PDB entry 2RCR | X-ray diffraction, 3.10 A resolution | chains M and H of the 3 polymer chains in the assembly

# Chain M
Name: Photosynthetic reaction center (M subunit)
From: Rhodobacter sphaeroides
UniProt: P02953 (RCEM_RHOSH); the construct lacks a stretch of the UniProt sequence, so the offset changes along the chain: 1-29 = UniProt 1-29; 30-105 = UniProt 31-106; 106-305 = UniProt 108-307
Sequence (307 residues; each row starts with the number of its first residue):
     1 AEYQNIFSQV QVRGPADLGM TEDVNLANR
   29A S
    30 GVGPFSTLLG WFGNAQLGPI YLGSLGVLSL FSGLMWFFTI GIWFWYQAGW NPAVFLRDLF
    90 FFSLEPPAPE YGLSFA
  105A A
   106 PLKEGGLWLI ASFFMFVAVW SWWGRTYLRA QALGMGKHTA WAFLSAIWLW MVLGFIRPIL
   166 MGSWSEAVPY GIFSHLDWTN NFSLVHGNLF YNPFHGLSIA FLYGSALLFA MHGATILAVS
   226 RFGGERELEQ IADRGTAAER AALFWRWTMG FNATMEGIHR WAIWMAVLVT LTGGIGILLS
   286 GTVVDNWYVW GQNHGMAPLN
Not modelled in the structure: 304-305
Metal / ion sites: bacteriochlorophyll a Mg site 1 near His-180 (its only coordinating residue here); bacteriochlorophyll a Mg site 2 near His-200 (its only coordinating residue here); Fe ion: His-217, Glu-232, His-264 (shared with 2 residues of chain L)
Small-molecule neighbours:
  - bacteriochlorophyll a (BCL), molecule 1: Trp-65, Met-120, Val-124, Phe-148, Ala-151, Ile-152, Leu-154, Trp-155, Leu-158, Trp-183, Thr-184, Asn-185, Phe-187, Ser-188, Asn-193, Leu-194, Phe-195, His-200, Ser-203, Ile-204, Leu-207, Tyr-208, Thr-275, Gly-278, Ile-282
  - bacteriochlorophyll a (BCL), molecule 2: Met-120, Trp-155, Leu-158, Val-173, His-180, Leu-181, Trp-183, Thr-184
  - bacteriochlorophyll a (BCL), molecule 3: Phe-195, Gly-201, Leu-202, Ile-204, Ala-205, Phe-206, Tyr-208, Leu-212, Met-270
  - bacteriopheophytin a (BPH), molecule 1: Ser-58, Leu-63, Trp-65, Phe-66, Val-124, Trp-127, Thr-131, Thr-144, Ala-147, Phe-148, Ala-151, Ala-271, Val-272, Thr-275
  - bacteriopheophytin a (BPH), molecule 2: Tyr-208, Ala-211, Leu-212, Ala-215, Met-216, Trp-250, Thr-253, Met-254
  - UQ (Coenzyme Q10, (2Z,6E,10Z,14E,18E,22E,26Z)-isomer), molecule 1: Ile-49, Leu-51, Leu-59, Trp-127, Arg-130
  - UQ, molecule 2: Leu-212, Leu-213, Met-216, His-217, Thr-220, Ile-221, Ala-243, Ala-246, Ala-247, Trp-250, Met-254, Gly-255, Phe-256, Asn-257, Ala-258, Thr-259, Met-260, Ile-263, Trp-266, Met-270

# Chain H
Name: Photosynthetic reaction center (H subunit)
From: Rhodobacter sphaeroides
UniProt: P11846 (RCEH_RHOSH); residue numbers follow UniProt; this construct covers 1-260
Sequence (260 residues; numbered 1 to 260; the number before each row is that of its first residue):
     1 MVGVTAFGNF DLASLAIYSF WIFLAGLIYY LQTENMREGY PLENEDGTPA ANQGPFPLPK
    61 PKTFILPHGR GTLTVPGPES EDRPIALART AVSEGFPHAP TGDPMKDGVG PASWVARRDL
   121 PELDGHGHNK IKPMKAAAGF HVSAGKNPIG LPVRGCDLEI AGKVVDIWVD IPEQMARFLE
   181 VELKDGSTRL LPMQMVKVQS NRVHVNALSS DLFAGIPTIK SPTEVTLLEE DKICGYVAGG
   241 LMYAAPKRKS VVAAMLAEYA
Not modelled in the structure: 256-260

# How chain M and chain H interact
Pairs across the interface - 86 pairs, chain M then chain H:
  Ala-1(M) / Met-195(H)  hydrophobic
  Ala-1(M) / Asn-206(H)
  Glu-2(M) / Gln-194(H)
  Gln-4(M) / Met-193(H)  hydrogen bond
  Gln-4(M) / Gln-194(H)
  Gln-9(M) / Lys-146(H)
  Val-10(M) / Lys-146(H)
  Val-10(M) / Ala-176(H)  hydrophobic
  Val-10(M) / Met-193(H)  hydrophobic
  Gln-11(M) / Val-142(H)
  Gln-11(M) / Ser-143(H)
  Val-12(M) / Met-134(H)  hydrophobic
  Val-12(M) / Phe-140(H)  hydrophobic
  Val-12(M) / Val-169(H)  hydrophobic
  Val-12(M) / Gln-174(H)
  Val-12(M) / Ala-176(H)
  Arg-13(M) / Phe-140(H)
  Arg-13(M) / His-141(H)  hydrogen bond (backbone-backbone)
  Gly-14(M) / Gly-139(H)
  Pro-15(M) / Phe-140(H)
  Pro-15(M) / Gln-174(H)  hydrogen bond (backbone-side chain)
  Asp-17(M) / Pro-172(H)
  Leu-18(M) / His-126(H)
  Phe-34(M) / Gln-174(H)
  Gly-42(M) / Met-175(H)
  Asn-43(M) / Glu-173(H)
  Asn-43(M) / Gln-174(H)  hydrogen bond (side chain-backbone)
  Asn-43(M) / Met-175(H)
  Pro-198(M) / Ile-17(H)  hydrophobic
  Phe-199(M) / Ile-17(H)  hydrophobic
  Leu-202(M) / Phe-20(H)  hydrophobic
  Phe-206(M) / Phe-20(H)  hydrophobic
  Ser-225(M) / Gln-194(H)  hydrogen bond (backbone-side chain)
  Arg-226(M) / Gln-194(H)
  Arg-226(M) / Met-195(H)
  Arg-226(M) / Cys-234(H)
  Arg-226(M) / Ala-238(H)
  Phe-227(M) / Asp-231(H)
  Phe-227(M) / Cys-234(H)
  Phe-227(M) / Gly-235(H)
  Phe-227(M) / Ala-238(H)  hydrophobic
  Glu-230(M) / Arg-177(H)  salt bridge
  Arg-231(M) / Glu-122(H)  salt bridge
  Arg-231(M) / Ile-131(H)
  Arg-231(M) / Glu-230(H)  salt bridge
  Glu-234(M) / Arg-117(H)  salt bridge
  Glu-234(M) / Glu-122(H)
  Glu-234(M) / Leu-123(H)
  Glu-234(M) / Leu-227(H)
  Gln-235(M) / Arg-117(H)
  Ile-236(M) / Phe-64(H)  hydrophobic
  Ala-237(M) / Leu-73(H)
  Asp-238(M) / Arg-117(H)  hydrogen bond (backbone-side chain)
  Asp-238(M) / Arg-118(H)  hydrogen bond (side chain-backbone)
  Arg-239(M) / Glu-38(H)  salt bridge
  Arg-239(M) / Gly-39(H)
  Arg-239(M) / Glu-79(H)  salt bridge
  Arg-239(M) / Val-115(H)
  Arg-239(M) / Arg-117(H)
  Gly-240(M) / Arg-117(H)
  Gly-240(M) / Asp-231(H)
  Thr-241(M) / Ser-113(H)  hydrogen bond (side chain-backbone)
  Thr-241(M) / Val-115(H)
  Thr-241(M) / Asp-231(H)
  Glu-244(M) / Val-115(H)
  Arg-245(M) / Gly-110(H)
  Arg-245(M) / Pro-111(H)  hydrogen bond (side chain-backbone)
  Arg-245(M) / Ala-112(H)
  Arg-245(M) / Ser-113(H)  hydrogen bond (side chain-backbone)
  Asn-257(M) / Asn-35(H)
  Ala-258(M) / Asn-35(H)
  Thr-259(M) / Asn-35(H)
  Thr-259(M) / Glu-38(H)
  Gly-262(M) / Asn-35(H)
  Arg-265(M) / Gln-32(H)
  Arg-265(M) / Lys-62(H)
  Trp-266(M) / Gln-32(H)  hydrogen bond (side chain-backbone)
  Trp-266(M) / Asn-35(H)  hydrogen bond
  Trp-269(M) / Leu-27(H)  hydrophobic
  Trp-269(M) / Gln-32(H)
  Val-288(M) / Val-4(H)
  Val-288(M) / Asp-11(H)
  Trp-295(M) / Ala-13(H)  hydrophobic
  Trp-295(M) / Ser-14(H)
  Asn-298(M) / Asn-9(H)
  His-299(M) / Ser-14(H)
Other interface residues (no listed pair), chain M (51 interface residues in all): Ala-242, Arg-251, Glu-261, Thr-277, Leu-284, Thr-287
Other interface residues (no listed pair), chain H (67 interface residues in all): Ala-16, Trp-21, Leu-31, Thr-33, Glu-34, Met-36, Arg-37, Leu-42, Leu-66, Val-75, Trp-114, Lys-130, Phe-178, Pro-192, Val-196, Val-198

# Overview
The interface between chain M and chain H involves 51 residues on one side and 67 on the other; the contacts
include 12 hydrogen bonds and 6 salt bridges. Polar contacts include Glu-230(M)/Arg-177(H),
Arg-231(M)/Glu-122(H) and Arg-231(M)/Glu-230(H).
Chain M is Photosynthetic reaction center (M subunit) and chain H is Photosynthetic reaction center (H
subunit), both from Rhodobacter sphaeroides; the structure, Structure of the membrane-bound protein
photosynthetic reaction center from rhodobacter sphaeroides, was determined by X-ray diffraction.
